Entry 3KXB (X-ray diffraction, 3.20 A resolution); this record covers chains H and I of the 10 polymer chains in the assembly.

# Chain H
Molecule: Histone H2B 1.1
From: Xenopus laevis
Reference sequence: P02281 (H2B11_XENLA); residues 1-122 here correspond to UniProt positions 5-126 (UniProt number = residue number + 4)
Chain sequence (122 residues; numbered 1 to 122; the number before each row is that of its first residue):
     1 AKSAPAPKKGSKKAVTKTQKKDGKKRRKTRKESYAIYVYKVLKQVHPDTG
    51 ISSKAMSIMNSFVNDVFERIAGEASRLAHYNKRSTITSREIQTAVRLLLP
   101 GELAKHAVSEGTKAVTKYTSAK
Not modelled in the structure: 1-26, 122
Differences from the reference sequence: engineered mutation Thr-29 (Ser33 in P02281)
Swiss-Prot annotation at these positions:
  - modified residue: Lys-2 (N6-acetyllysine), Lys-9 (N6-acetyllysine), Ser-11 (Phosphoserine), Lys-12 (N6-acetyllysine), Lys-17 (N6-acetyllysine)
  - glycosylation: Ser-109 (O-linked (GlcNAc) serine)
  - cross-link: Lys-117 (Glycyl lysine isopeptide (Lys-Gly) (interchain with G-Cter in ubiquitin))

# Chain I
Molecule: Palindromic 146 bp DNA repeat 8/9 from human x-chromosome alpha satellite DNA
Sequence (146 nucleotides; numbered 1 to 146; the number before each row is that of its first residue):
     1 ATCAATATCCACCTGCAGATTCTACCAAAAGTGTATTTGGAAACTGCTCC
    51 ATCAAAAGGCATGTTCAGCGGAATTCCGCTGAACATGCCTTTTGATGGAG
   101 CAGTTTCCAAATACACTTTTGGTAGAATCTGCAGGTGGATATTGAT

# How chain H and chain I interact
Contacting residue pairs (10; chain H residue first):
  Arg-27(H) / DA124(I)  salt bridge to the phosphate
  Arg-30(H) / DG122(I)  hydrogen bond to the sugar
  Arg-30(H) / DT123(I)  sugar contact
  Lys-31(H) / DG122(I)  hydrogen bond to the phosphate
  Lys-31(H) / DT123(I)  hydrogen bond to the phosphate
  Glu-32(H) / DG122(I)  phosphate contact
  Ser-33(H) / DG122(I)  hydrogen bond to the phosphate
  Ile-36(H) / DG121(I)  sugar contact
  Ile-36(H) / DG122(I)  phosphate contact
  Tyr-37(H) / DG121(I)  hydrogen bond to the phosphate
Also at the interface, not in a pair above, chain I (7 interface residues in all): DC47, DT48, DG125

# Overview
Chain H and chain I each contribute 7 residues to their interface, with 5 hydrogen bonds and 1 salt bridge.
Polar contacts include Arg-30(H)/DG122(I), Lys-31(H)/DG122(I) and Lys-31(H)/DT123(I).
Chain H is Histone H2B 1.1 (Xenopus laevis) and chain I is Palindromic 146 bp DNA repeat 8/9 from human
x-chromosome alpha satellite DNA; the structure, Structural characterization of H3K56Q nucleosomes and
nucleosomal arrays, was determined by X-ray diffraction together with 3KWQ from the same study.
